PDB entry 1NHS | X-ray diffraction, 2.00 A resolution | chain A

# Chain A
Name: NADH peroxidase
Source organism: Enterococcus faecalis
Notes: EC 1.11.1.1
UniProtKB: P37062 (NAPE_ENTFA); residue numbers follow UniProt; this construct covers 1-447
Chain sequence (447 residues; numbered 1 to 447; the number before each row is that of its first residue):
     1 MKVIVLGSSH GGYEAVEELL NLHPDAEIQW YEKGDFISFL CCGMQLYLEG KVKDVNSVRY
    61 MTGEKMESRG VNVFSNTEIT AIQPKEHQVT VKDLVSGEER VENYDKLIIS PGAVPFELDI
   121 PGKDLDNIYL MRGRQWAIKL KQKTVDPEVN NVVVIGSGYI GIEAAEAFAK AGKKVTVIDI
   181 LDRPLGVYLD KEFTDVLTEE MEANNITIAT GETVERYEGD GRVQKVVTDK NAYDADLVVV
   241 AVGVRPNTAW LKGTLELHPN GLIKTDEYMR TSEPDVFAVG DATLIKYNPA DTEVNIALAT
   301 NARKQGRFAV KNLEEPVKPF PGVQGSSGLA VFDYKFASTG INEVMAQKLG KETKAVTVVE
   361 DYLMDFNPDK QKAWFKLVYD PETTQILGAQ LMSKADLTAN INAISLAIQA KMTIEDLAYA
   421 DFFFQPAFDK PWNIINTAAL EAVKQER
Modified residues: Cys42 (cysteinesulfonic acid; OCS)
Construct notes: engineered mutation Cys41 (Ser in P37062)
Small-molecule neighbours: FAD (flavin-adenine dinucleotide): Leu6, Gly7, Ser8, Ser9, His10, Gly11, Gly12, Tyr31, Glu32, Lys33, Gly34, Cys41, Cys42, Met44, Thr77, Glu78, Ile79, Ser110, Pro111, Gly112, Ala113, Met131, Arg132, Tyr159, Ile160, Glu163, Asn247, Trp250, Val279, Gly280, Asp281, Ala297, Leu298, Ala299, Thr300, Ala302
Curated features (UniProtKB/Swiss-Prot):
  - active site: His10 (Proton acceptor), Cys42 (Redox-active)
  - binding site (FAD): Gly7 to Gly11, Glu32, Cys42, Ser110 to Ala113, Arg132, Asp281, Ala299
  - binding site (NAD(+)): Ile160, Asp179, Tyr188, Gly243, Ala297, Gly328
  - modified residue: Cys42 (Cysteine sulfenic acid (-SOH))

# Overview
Ligands of chain A: flavin-adenine dinucleotide. From UniProt: active-site residues His10 and Cys42, 14
FAD-binding residues and 6 NAD+-binding residues.
Chain A is NADH peroxidase (Enterococcus faecalis); the structure, An L40C mutation converts the
cysteine-sulfenic acid redox centre in enterococcal NADH peroxidase to a disulfide, was determined by X-ray
diffraction (same publication as 1NHR).
